PDB entry 3TU7 | X-ray diffraction, 2.49 A resolution | chains L and H of the 3 polymer chains in the assembly

== Chain L ==
Name: Prothrombin
From: Homo sapiens
Notes: EC 3.4.21.5; fragment: Thrombin light chain
UniProt: P00734 (THRB_HUMAN); the construct lacks a stretch of the UniProt sequence, so the offset changes along the chain: 1-14 = UniProt 336-349; 15-18 = UniProt 360-363
Amino-acid sequence (36 residues; numbered 0 to 18 plus 17 insertion-coded residues; the number before each row is that of its first residue; a row labelled like 14A-14J holds insertion residues (14A, then the next letters in order); numbering starts at 0):
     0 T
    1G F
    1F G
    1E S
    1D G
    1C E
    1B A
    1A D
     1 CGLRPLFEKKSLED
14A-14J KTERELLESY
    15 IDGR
Not modelled in the structure: 0, 15-18
UniProt features mapped onto this chain:
  - site: Arg18 (Cleavage)

== Chain H ==
Name: Prothrombin
From: Homo sapiens
Notes: EC 3.4.21.5; fragment: Thrombin heavy chain
UniProt: P00734 (THRB_HUMAN); the construct lacks a stretch of the UniProt sequence and is renumbered around it, so the offset changes along the chain: 16-36 = UniProt 364-384; 37-60 = UniProt 386-409; 61-77 = UniProt 419-435; 78-97 = UniProt 437-456; 7 more segments
Amino-acid sequence (259 residues; row label = number of the first residue in the row; note: 4 numbers in that range are skipped by the numbering (no residue carries them; nothing is unmodelled there); a row labelled like 60A-60I holds insertion residues (60A, then the next letters in order)):
    16 IVEGSDAEIGMSPWQVMLFRK
   36A S
    37 PQELLCGASLISDRWVLTAAHCLL
60A-60I YPPWDKNFT
    61 ENDLLVRIGKHSRTRYE
   77A R
    78 NIEKISMLEKIYIHPRYNWR
   97A E
    98 NLDRDIALMKLKKPVAFSDYIHPVCLPDRETA
129A-129C ASL
   130 LQAGYKGRVTGWGNLKE
146A-146H TWTANVGK
   150 GQPSVLQVVNLPIVERPVCKDSTRIRITDNMFCAG
  184A Y
   185 KP
186A-186D DEGK
   187 RGDACEGDSGGPFVMKSP
204A-204B FN
   205 NRWYQMGIVSWGE
   219 GCD
  221A R
   222 DGKYGFYTHVFRLKKWIQKVIDQFGE
Not modelled in the structure: 146A-146H, 247
Cystine bridges: Cys42-Cys58, Cys168-Cys182, Cys191-Cys220
Small-molecule neighbours: 0BM (N-(methylsulfonyl)-D-phenylalanyl-N-[(1-carbamimidoylpiperidin-4-yl)methyl]-L-prolinamide): His57, Tyr60A, Trp60D, Glu97A, Asn98, Leu99, Ile174, Asp189, Ala190, Cys191, Glu192, Ser195, Val213, Ser214, Trp215, Gly216, Glu217, Gly219, Cys220, Gly226
UniProt features mapped onto this chain:
  - region: Ala183 to Val200 (High affinity receptor-binding region which is also known as the TP508 peptide)
  - active site (Charge relay system): His57, Asp102, Ser195
  - glycosylation: Asn60G (N-linked (GlcNAc...) (complex) asparagine)

== Chain L / chain H interface ==
Contacting residue pairs (65; chain L residue first):
  Cys1(L) with Pro120(H); Val121(H); Cys122(H), disulfide; Arg206(H), hydrogen bond (backbone-side chain)
  Asp1A(L) with Phe114(H); His119(H), salt bridge; Arg206(H)
  Ala1B(L) with Arg206(H), hydrogen bond (backbone-side chain)
  Glu1C(L) with Ile47(H); Ser48(H); Asp49(H)
  Gly1F(L) with Lys235(H); Gln239(H)
  Phe1G(L) with Gln239(H); Asp243(H), hydrogen bond (backbone-side chain)
  Gly2(L) with Trp29(H); Pro120(H), hydrogen bond (backbone-backbone); Val121(H); Cys122(H), hydrogen bond (backbone-side chain); Arg206(H); Trp207(H), hydrogen bond (backbone-backbone)
  Leu3(L) with His119(H), hydrogen bond (backbone-side chain); Asn205(H); Arg206(H)
  Arg4(L) with Gly25(H); Met26(H), hydrogen bond (side chain-backbone); Pro28(H); Trp29(H); Trp207(H)
  Pro5(L) with Ser115(H); Asp116(H); His119(H)
  Leu6(L) with Ile24(H); Asp116(H); Tyr117(H), hydrophobic
  Phe7(L) with Glu23(H); Ile24(H); Gly25(H); Met26(H), hydrophobic
  Glu8(L) with Lys202(H), salt bridge; Asn205(H); Trp207(H), hydrogen bond
  Asp14(L) with Glu23(H); Met26(H); Arg137(H), salt bridge
  Lys14A(L) with Glu23(H), hydrogen bond (backbone-side chain)
  Thr14B(L) with Arg137(H), hydrogen bond; Asn159(H), hydrogen bond (backbone-side chain)
  Glu14C(L) with Arg137(H); Lys202(H), salt bridge
  Glu14E(L) with Lys135(H), salt bridge; Asn159(H), hydrogen bond; Tyr184A(H)
  Leu14F(L) with Lys135(H); Gly136(H); Asn159(H); Trp207(H), hydrophobic
  Leu14G(L) with Lys202(H)
  Ser14I(L) with Tyr134(H); Lys135(H), hydrogen bond (side chain-backbone)
  Tyr14J(L) with Tyr134(H), hydrophobic; Lys135(H), hydrogen bond (side chain-backbone); Met201(H); Lys202(H); Pro204(H), hydrophobic
Also at the interface, not in a pair above, chain H (33 interface residues in all): Gly133
Cross-chain cystine bridges: Cys1(L)-Cys122(H)

== Overview ==
The interface between chain L and chain H involves 22 residues on one side and 33 on the other; the contacts
include 1 disulfide bond, 15 hydrogen bonds and 5 salt bridges. Polar contacts include Asp1A(L)-His119(H),
Glu8(L)-Lys202(H) and Glu14E(L)-Lys135(H). Chain H binds compound 0BM.
Chain L is Prothrombin and chain H is Prothrombin, both from Homo sapiens; the structure, Human alpha-thrombin
complexed with N-(methylsulfonyl)-D-phenylalanyl-N-((1-carbamimidoyl-4-piperidinyl)methyl)-l-prolinamide
(BMS-189664), was determined by X-ray diffraction.
